Entry 3EJ9 (X-ray diffraction, 1.50 A resolution); this record covers chains A and E of the 6 polymer chains in the assembly.

Chain A (and E):
Name: Alpha-subunit of trans-3-chloroacrylic acid dehalogenase
Organism: Pseudomonas pavonaceae
Notes: chain E of this document is another copy of the same molecule, construct and numbering; everything in this record applies to it too
UniProtKB: Q9EV85 (Q9EV85_PSEPV); residues 0-75 here correspond to UniProt positions 1-76 (UniProt number = residue number + 1)
Amino-acid sequence (76 residues; each row starts with the number of its first residue; numbering starts at 0):
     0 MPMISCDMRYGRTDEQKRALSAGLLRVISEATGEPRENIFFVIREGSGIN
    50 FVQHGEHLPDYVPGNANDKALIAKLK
Disordered / not traced: 0, 63-75 (chain E: 0, 65-75)
Differences from the reference sequence: engineered mutation Gln52 (Glu53 in Q9EV85)
From the paper describing this entry:
  - mutagenesis - E52Q: abolished catalytic activity (citing earlier work)

Interface between chain A and chain E:
Pairs across the interface - 24 pairs, chain A then chain E:
  Asp6(A) with Arg43(E), salt bridge
  Arg43(A) with Arg43(E)
  Ile48(A) with Asp13(E); Lys16(E); Arg17(E)
  Asn49(A) with Lys16(E), hydrogen bond; Phe40(E); Val41(E); Ile42(E), hydrogen bond (backbone-backbone); Glu44(E), hydrogen bond
  Phe50(A) with Phe40(E); Val41(E), hydrophobic
  Val51(A) with Ser20(E); Phe39(E); Phe40(E), hydrogen bond (backbone-backbone)
  Gln52(A) with Phe39(E)
  His53(A) with Arg35(E), hydrogen bond (backbone-side chain); Glu36(E); Ile38(E)
  Gly54(A) with Leu24(E); Arg35(E), hydrogen bond (backbone-side chain)
  His56(A) with Lys16(E); Arg17(E); Ser20(E), hydrogen bond
Other interface residues (no listed pair), chain A (11 interface residues in all): Glu55

Overview:
11 residues of chain A face 14 of chain E across their interface; the contacts include 7 hydrogen bonds and 1
salt bridge. Among the polar pairs are Asp6(A)-Arg43(E), Asn49(A)-Lys16(E) and Asn49(A)-Glu44(E). From the
paper: E52Q of chain A abolishes catalytic activity.
Chain A and chain E are both Alpha-subunit of trans-3-chloroacrylic acid dehalogenase (Pseudomonas
pavonaceae); the structure, Structural and mechanistic analysis of trans-3-chloroacrylic acid dehalogenase
activity, was determined by X-ray diffraction (same publication as 3EJ3 and 3EJ7).
